PDB entry 8AYL | electron microscopy, 3.20 A resolution | chains A and D of the 6 polymer chains in the assembly

== Chain A ==
Molecule: Isoform Flip of Glutamate receptor 1
Source organism: Rattus norvegicus
UniProt: P19490 (GRIA1_RAT), isoform P19490-2; the construct has insertions or renumbered stretches relative to UniProt, so the offset changes along the chain: -25 to -7 = UniProt 1-19; 2-889 = UniProt 20-907
Amino-acid sequence (915 residues; numbered -25 to 889; the number before each row is that of its first residue; numbers below 1 keep their minus sign (Met-25 is residue -25)):
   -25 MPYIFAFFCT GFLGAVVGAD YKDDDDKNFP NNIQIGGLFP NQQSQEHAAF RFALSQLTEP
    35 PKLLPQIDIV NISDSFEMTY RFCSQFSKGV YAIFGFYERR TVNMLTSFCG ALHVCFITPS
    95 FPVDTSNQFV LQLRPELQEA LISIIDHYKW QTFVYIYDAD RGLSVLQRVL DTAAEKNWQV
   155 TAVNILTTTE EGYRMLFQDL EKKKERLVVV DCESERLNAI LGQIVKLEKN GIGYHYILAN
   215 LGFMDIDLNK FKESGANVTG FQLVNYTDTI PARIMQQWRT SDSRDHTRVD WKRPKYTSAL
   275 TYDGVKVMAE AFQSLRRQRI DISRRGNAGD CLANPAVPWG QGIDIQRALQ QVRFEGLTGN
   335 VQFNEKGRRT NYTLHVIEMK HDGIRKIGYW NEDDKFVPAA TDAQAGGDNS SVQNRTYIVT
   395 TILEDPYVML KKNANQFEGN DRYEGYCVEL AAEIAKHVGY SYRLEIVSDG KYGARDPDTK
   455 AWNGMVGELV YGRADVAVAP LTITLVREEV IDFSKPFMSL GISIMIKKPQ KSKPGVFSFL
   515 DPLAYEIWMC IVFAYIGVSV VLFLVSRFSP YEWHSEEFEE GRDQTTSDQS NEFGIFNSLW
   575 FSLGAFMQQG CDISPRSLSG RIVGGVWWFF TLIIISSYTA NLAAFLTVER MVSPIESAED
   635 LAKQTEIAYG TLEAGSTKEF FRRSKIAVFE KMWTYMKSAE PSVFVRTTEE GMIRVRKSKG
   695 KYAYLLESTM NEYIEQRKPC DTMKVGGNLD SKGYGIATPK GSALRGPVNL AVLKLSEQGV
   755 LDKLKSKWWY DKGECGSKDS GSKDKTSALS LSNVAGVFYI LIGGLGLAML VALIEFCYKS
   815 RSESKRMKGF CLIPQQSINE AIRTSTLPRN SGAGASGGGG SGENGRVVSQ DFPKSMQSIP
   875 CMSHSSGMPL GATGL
Disordered / not traced: -25 to 387, 548-564, 774-777, 816-889
Construct notes: insertion (-6 to 1)
Disulfide bonds: Cys714-Cys769
Small-molecule neighbours:
  - OIJ (5-[2-(4-fluorophenyl)-7-(4-oxidanylpiperidin-1-yl)pyrazolo[1,5-c]pyrimidin-3-yl]-1,3-dihydroindol-2-one): Tyr519, Glu520, Met523, Cys524, Phe527
  - ZK1 ({[7-morpholin-4-yl-2,3-dioxo-6-(trifluoromethyl)-3,4-dihydroquinoxalin-1(2H)-yl]methyl}phosphonic acid): Glu398, Tyr401, Tyr446, Pro474, Leu475, Thr476, Arg481, Leu646, Gly649, Ser650, Thr651, Thr682, Glu701, Thr703, Met704, Tyr728
Curated features (UniProtKB/Swiss-Prot):
  - motif: Ala886 to Leu889 (PDZ-binding)
  - binding site (L-glutamate): Pro474, Thr476, Arg481, Ser650, Thr651, Glu701
  - modified residue (Phosphoserine): Ser627, Ser692, Ser831, Ser845
  - lipidation (S-palmitoyl cysteine): Cys585, Cys811
  - glycosylation (N-linked (GlcNAc...) asparagine): Asn45, Asn231, Asn239, Asn345, Asn383, Asn388
What the authors report for this chain:
  - binding site for OIJ: Tyr519, Glu520, Met523, Cys524, Phe527
  - conformationally variable residues (side-chain flip): Tyr519, Met523, Phe527
  - contacts within the chain: Asp515-Tyr519 (water-mediated contact) (from molecular simulation)
  - contacts within the chain: Pro516-Phe619 (hydrophobic contact) (proposed by the authors, not directly observed)

== Chain D ==
Molecule: Isoform Flip of Glutamate receptor 2
Source organism: Rattus norvegicus
UniProt: P19491 (GRIA2_RAT), isoform P19491-2; residues -20 to 839 here correspond to UniProt positions 1-860 (UniProt number = residue number + 21)
Amino-acid sequence (860 residues; each row starts with the number of its first residue; numbers below 1 keep their minus sign (Met-20 is residue -20)):
   -20 MQKIMHISVL LSPVLWGLIF GVSSNSIQIG GLFPRGADQE YSAFRVGMVQ FSTSEFRLTP
    40 HIDNLEVANS FAVTNAFCSQ FSRGVYAIFG FYDKKSVNTI TSFCGTLHVS FITPSFPTDG
   100 THPFVIQMRP DLKGALLSLI EYYQWDKFAY LYDSDRGLST LQAVLDSAAE KKWQVTAINV
   160 GNINNDKKDE TYRSLFQDLE LKKERRVILD CERDKVNDIV DQVITIGKHV KGYHYIIANL
   220 GFTDGDLLKI QFGGANVSGF QIVDYDDSLV SKFIERWSTL EEKEYPGAHT ATIKYTSALT
   280 YDAVQVMTEA FRNLRKQRIE ISRRGNAGDC LANPAVPWGQ GVEIERALKQ VQVEGLSGNI
   340 KFDQNGKRIN YTINIMELKT NGPRKIGYWS EVDKMVVTLT ELPSGNDTSG LENKTVVVTT
   400 ILESPYVMMK KNHEMLEGNE RYEGYCVDLA AEIAKHCGFK YKLTIVGDGK YGARDADTKI
   460 WNGMVGELVY GKADIAIAPL TITLVREEVI DFSKPFMSLG ISIMIKKPQK SKPGVFSFLD
   520 PLAYEIWMCI VFAYIGVSVV LFLVSRFSPY EWHTEEFEDG RETQSSESTN EFGIFNSLWF
   580 SLGAFMRQGC DISPRSLSGR IVGGVWWFFT LIIISSYTAN LAAFLTVERM VSPIESAEDL
   640 SKQTEIAYGT LDSGSTKEFF RRSKIAVFDK MWTYMRSAEP SVFVRTTAEG VARVRKSKGK
   700 YAYLLESTMN EYIEQRKPCD TMKVGGNLDS KGYGIATPKG SSLGTPVNLA VLKLSEQGVL
   760 DKLKNKWWYD KGECGAKDSG SKEKTSALSL SNVAGVFYIL VGGLGLAMLV ALIEFCYKSR
   820 AEAKRMKVAK NPQNINPSSS
Disordered / not traced: -20 to 394, 550-569, 820-839
Construct notes: variant Arg586 (Gln607 in P19491)
Disulfide bonds: Cys718-Cys773
Small-molecule neighbours: ZK1 ({[7-morpholin-4-yl-2,3-dioxo-6-(trifluoromethyl)-3,4-dihydroquinoxalin-1(2H)-yl]methyl}phosphonic acid): Glu402, Tyr405, Tyr450, Pro478, Leu479, Thr480, Arg485, Leu650, Gly653, Ser654, Thr686, Glu705, Thr707, Met708, Tyr732
Curated features (UniProtKB/Swiss-Prot):
  - binding site (L-glutamate): Pro478, Thr480, Arg485, Ser654, Thr655, Glu705
  - site: Arg453 (Interaction with the cone snail toxin Con-ikot-ikot), Ile633 (Crucial to convey clamshell closure to channel opening), Arg660 (Interaction with the cone snail toxin Con-ikot-ikot), Lys752 (Interaction with the cone snail toxin Con-ikot-ikot)
  - modified residue (Phosphoserine): Ser662, Ser696, Ser839
  - lipidation (S-palmitoyl cysteine): Cys589, Cys815
  - glycosylation (N-linked (GlcNAc...) asparagine): Asn235, Asn349, Asn385, Asn392

== Interface between chain A and chain D ==
Pairs across the interface (69):
  Asp515(A) with Ala786(D)
  Pro516(A) with Ala786(D); Leu787(D), hydrogen bond (backbone-backbone)
  Ala518(A) with Leu787(D), hydrogen bond (backbone-backbone)
  Ile521(A) with Leu787(D); Ser788(D); Leu789(D), hydrophobic; Val792(D), hydrophobic
  Cys524(A) with Phe796(D)
  Val532(A) with Leu799(D), hydrophobic; Leu803(D), hydrophobic
  Phe542(A) with Ala810(D); Phe814(D), hydrophobic
  Ser543(A) with Phe814(D)
  Pro544(A) with Phe814(D)
  Tyr545(A) with Lys817(D); Ser818(D), hydrogen bond (side chain-backbone)
  Gly578(A) with Gln587(D)
  Ala579(A) with Gln587(D), hydrogen bond (backbone-side chain)
  Gln582(A) with Gln587(D)
  Gly584(A) with Gln587(D)
  Ser588(A) with Trp578(D), hydrogen bond
  Pro589(A) with Trp578(D)
  Arg590(A) with Phe574(D)
  Ser591(A) with Phe574(D)
  Leu592(A) with Phe574(D), hydrophobic; Val809(D), hydrophobic; Glu813(D)
  Ser593(A) with Ala806(D), hydrogen bond (side chain-backbone); Ala810(D), hydrogen bond (side chain-backbone)
  Arg595(A) with Phe574(D); Asn575(D), hydrogen bond; Trp578(D)
  Ile596(A) with Gly802(D)
  Val597(A) with Leu803(D), hydrophobic; Ala806(D), hydrophobic
  Gly599(A) with Leu581(D)
  Val600(A) with Ile798(D); Leu799(D), hydrophobic
  Trp601(A) with Leu799(D), hydrophobic
  Trp602(A) with Trp578(D), hydrophobic; Gly582(D); Met585(D), hydrophobic; Gln587(D)
  Phe603(A) with Phe517(D), hydrophobic; Met585(D), hydrophobic
  Phe604(A) with Val795(D), hydrophobic; Phe796(D), hydrophobic; Leu799(D), hydrophobic
  Thr605(A) with Gln587(D)
  Leu606(A) with Met585(D), hydrophobic
  Ile607(A) with Tyr616(D)
  Ser610(A) with Tyr616(D); Thr617(D), hydrogen bond
  Ser611(A) with Leu620(D); Leu787(D)
  Ala614(A) with Thr617(D); Leu620(D), hydrophobic; Ala621(D)
  Asn615(A) with Leu624(D); Ser785(D); Ala786(D); Leu787(D)
  Ala618(A) with Leu624(D); Thr625(D)
  Phe619(A) with Thr784(D); Ala786(D)
  Val622(A) with Thr784(D)
  Met625(A) with Lys781(D)
Also at the interface, not in a pair above, chain A (56 interface residues in all): Leu517, Ile525, Ala528, Gly531, Val535, Leu538, Val539, Phe580, Gln583, Gly598, Ile608, Thr613, Ala617, Thr621, Gln638, Thr639
Also at the interface, not in a pair above, chain D (40 interface residues in all): Arg586, Asp590, Ile613, Ser778, Met807

== Overview ==
Chain A and chain D form an interface of 56 and 40 residues respectively; the contacts include 9 hydrogen
bonds. Polar contacts include Tyr545(A)-Ser818(D), Ala579(A)-Gln587(D) and Ser588(A)-Trp578(D). Chain A binds
compound OIJ and compound ZK1. The paper reports a binding site for OIJ at Tyr519(A), Glu520(A) and Met523(A)
among others; conformational variability at Tyr519(A), Met523(A) and Phe527(A).
Here chain A is Isoform Flip of Glutamate receptor 1 and chain D is Isoform Flip of Glutamate receptor 2, both
from Rattus norvegicus. Entry 8AYL (Resting state GluA1/A2 AMPA receptor in complex with TARP gamma 8 and
ligand JNJ-61432059) was determined by electron microscopy, deposited together with 8AYM, 8AYN and 8AYO.
